Entry 7KUX (electron microscopy, 2.80 A resolution); this record covers chains B and D of the 17 polymer chains in the assembly.

Chain B:
Protein: Photosystem I P700 chlorophyll a apoprotein A2
Source organism: Physcomitrium patens
Notes: EC 1.97.1.12
UniProt: Q8MFA2 (PSAB_PHYPA); residue numbers follow UniProt; this construct covers 3-734
Amino-acid sequence (732 residues; each row starts with the number of its first residue):
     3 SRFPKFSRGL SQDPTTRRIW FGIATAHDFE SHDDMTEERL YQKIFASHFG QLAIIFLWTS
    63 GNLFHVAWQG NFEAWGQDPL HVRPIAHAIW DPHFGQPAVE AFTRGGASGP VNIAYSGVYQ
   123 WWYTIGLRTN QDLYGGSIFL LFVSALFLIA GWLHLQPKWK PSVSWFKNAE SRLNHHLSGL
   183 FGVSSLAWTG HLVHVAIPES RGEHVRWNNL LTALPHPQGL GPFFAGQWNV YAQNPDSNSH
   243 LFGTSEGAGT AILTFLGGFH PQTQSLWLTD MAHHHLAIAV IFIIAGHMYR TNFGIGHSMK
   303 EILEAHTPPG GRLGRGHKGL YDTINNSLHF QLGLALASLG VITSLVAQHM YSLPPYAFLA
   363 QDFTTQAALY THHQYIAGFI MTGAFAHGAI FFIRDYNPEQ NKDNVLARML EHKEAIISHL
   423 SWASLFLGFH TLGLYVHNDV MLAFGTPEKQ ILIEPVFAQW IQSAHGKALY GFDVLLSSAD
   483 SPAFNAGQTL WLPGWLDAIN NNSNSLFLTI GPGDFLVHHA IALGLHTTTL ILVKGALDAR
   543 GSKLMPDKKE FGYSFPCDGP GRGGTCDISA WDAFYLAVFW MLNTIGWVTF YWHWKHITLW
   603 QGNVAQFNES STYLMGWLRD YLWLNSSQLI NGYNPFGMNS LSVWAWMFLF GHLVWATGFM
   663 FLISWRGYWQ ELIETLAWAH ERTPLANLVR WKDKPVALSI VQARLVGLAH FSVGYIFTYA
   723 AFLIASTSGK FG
Ion coordination: 4Fe-4S cluster Fe: C559, C568 (shared with 2 residues of chain A)
Small-molecule neighbours:
  - beta-carotene (BCR), molecule 1: G52, I56, L59, L150
  - beta-carotene (BCR), molecule 2: L54, I57, F58, F149, G181, L182, V185, S186, L188
  - beta-carotene (BCR), molecule 3: F58, T61, L65, W123, W124, I127, L129, G138, F141, L142, W209, L212, L213
  - beta-carotene (BCR), molecule 4: L188, L222, F225, F226, L278, V282, I285, I286, H289, I297
  - beta-carotene (BCR), molecule 5: F225, W230, V282, I286
  - beta-carotene (BCR), molecule 6: F332, G335, L336, A339, V343, M383, A386, F387, G390, F393, F394, L408, A538
  - beta-carotene (BCR), molecule 7: F387, L408, M411, V535, L539
  - beta-carotene (BCR), molecule 8: V645, W648, M649, F652, W671, L674, I675, L678, F719
  - beta-carotene (BCR), molecule 9: T685, P686, L687, A688
  - chlorophyll a isomer (CL0): L620, L624, W625, W657
  - chlorophyll a (CLA), molecule 1: F5, K7, F8, G24, I25, A28, H29, F31, H34, K45, S49, Q53, I56
  - chlorophyll a (CLA), molecule 2: T18, I21, W22, I675, L678, A679, H682, V691, R692, W693, K694, D695, P697, V698, L700
  - chlorophyll a (CLA), molecule 3: I21, W22, I25
  - chlorophyll a (CLA), molecule 4: W22, F652, L655, V656, T659, M662, F663, L700, L707, V708, A711, H712, V715
  - chlorophyll a (CLA), molecule 5: I25, A26, T27, A28, H29, D30, E32, H331, L334, L338, F381, I382, T384, G385, A388, H389, I392, R396, Y555, S556, W573, F576, A711
  - chlorophyll a (CLA), molecule 6: H29, F31, E32, Y43, I46, S49, H50, Q53, L54, I57, F168, R174, H178, L182, F183, L330, H331, Q333, L334, A337, L338, L341
  - chlorophyll a (CLA), molecule 7: H29, Q53, I56, I57, W60, L338, L341, I378, F381, I382
  - chlorophyll a (CLA), molecule 8: F47, F51, L148, F149, I151, A152, L155, H156, K160, W161, P163, W167
  - chlorophyll a (CLA), molecule 9: F47, H50, F51, L54, W123, W167, F168, N170, S173, R174, H177, H178, G181, L182, F183, L341, I344, Y358
  - chlorophyll a (CLA), molecule 10: I56, L59, W60, S62, G63, F66, H67, W70, Q71, H89, A90, I91, W92, L143
  - chlorophyll a (CLA), molecule 11: I57, F58, W60, T61, S118, G119, V120, W123, V185, S186, A189, L341, I344, T345, V348, M352, Y358, L371, H374, H375, I378, I382
  - chlorophyll a (CLA), molecule 12: W60, G63, N64, H67, V68, A88, H89, N114, I115, A116, Y117, S118, V120, V645, W646, M649, F719
  - chlorophyll a (CLA), molecule 13: W60, N64, Y117, S118, V120, A370, L371, T373, H374, Y377, I378, F381, W646, M649, I718, F719, Y721, A722, L725, I726
  - chlorophyll a (CLA), molecule 14: H89, A90, I91, W92, D93, P94, H95, F96, F104, N114, S644, V645, W648
  - chlorophyll a (CLA), molecule 15: W123, T126, I127, L182, F183, S186, S187, W190, L194, L270, M273, H276, H277, I280, I344, L347, V348, H351, M352, P357, Y358
  - chlorophyll a (CLA), molecule 16: I127, G128, L129, D134, G137, G138, F141, S186, A189, W190, G192, H193, H196, V197, V207, R208, W209, L212
  - chlorophyll a (CLA), molecule 17: W167, N170, S173, H177, T293, N294, F295
  - chlorophyll a (CLA), molecule 18: A171, R174, L175, H178, L179, F183, M301, L305, Y323, I326, N327, L336, A337, S340, I344
  - chlorophyll a (CLA), molecule 19: L175, L179, F183, F284, A287, M290, Y291, M301, I304, L305
  - chlorophyll a (CLA), molecule 20: N176, H177, S180, G181, V185, I285, G288, H289, M290, Y291, T293, F295, I297
  - chlorophyll a (CLA), molecule 21: L188, A189, T191, G192, V195, H196, L212, L213, T214, A215, L216, P217, H218, G221, L222, F225, Y233, I254, L255, L278
  - chlorophyll a (CLA), molecule 22: F225, W230, N231, Y233, A234, L255, F257, H275, L278, A279, V282, I283, L492
  - chlorophyll a (CLA), molecule 23: T256, F257, G259, G260, L268, D272, M273, H275, H276, A279, I280, I283, H351, L355, P357, W493, W497
  - chlorophyll a (CLA), molecule 24: I286, A287, H289, M290, I297, G298, H299
  - chlorophyll a (CLA), molecule 25: M290, H299, E303, I304, A307, H308
  - chlorophyll a (CLA), molecule 26: I304, L305, H308, L315, H319, L322, I326, F332, V407, L408, M411
  - chlorophyll a (CLA), molecule 27: A307, H308, T309, P310, P311, R314, L315, H319
  - chlorophyll a (CLA), molecule 28: R314, L315, V407, R410, M411, E413, H414, A417, I418, H421
  - chlorophyll a (CLA), molecule 29: L336, A339, S340, V343, I344, L347, Q350, H351, Y353, S354, L355, L508, F509
  - chlorophyll a (CLA), molecule 30: V343, S346, L347, Q350, Q376, M383, F387, L527, T530, T531, L534, M583, T586, I587
  - chlorophyll a (CLA), molecule 31: Q350, Y353, Y372, Q376, F459, A460, I463, Q464, H467, F509, L510, I512, H520, I523, L527, V590, Y593, W594, K597, H598
  - chlorophyll a (CLA), molecule 32: Y377, T433, L434, Y437, V519, A522, L525, N585, G588, W589, F592, L616, W619, L620, L624, S628, I632, F650, H654, W657, F713, Y717, T720, Y721, F724
  - chlorophyll a (CLA), molecule 33: A417, H421, W424
  - chlorophyll a (CLA), molecule 34: I418, H421, L422, W424, A425, I523, A524, L527, H528, T531
  - chlorophyll a (CLA), molecule 35: S420, S423, W424, L427, F431
  - chlorophyll a (CLA), molecule 36: S423, S426, L427, G430, F431, L434, L525, T529, L532, I533, L578, F581, W582
  - chlorophyll a (CLA), molecule 37: W424, L427, F428, F431, H432
  - chlorophyll a (CLA), molecule 38: W424, F428, L429, I455, E456, P457, V458, F459, A460, Q461, I512, D516, F517, H520, H521, A524, H528
  - chlorophyll a (CLA), molecule 39: F431, G435, L436, V438, H439, V442, M443, F446, K451, I453
  - chlorophyll a (CLA), molecule 40: L434, V438, D441, L525, F581, W582, N585, W589, L616, L620, L624, W657, F713, Y717
  - chlorophyll a (CLA), molecule 41: V458, F459, W462, F474
  - chlorophyll a (CLA), molecule 42: W462, I463, A466, H467, L477, L478, A485, W493, L494, W497, F509
  - chlorophyll a (CLA), molecule 43: L477, P484, A485, A488, G489, L492, W493
  - chlorophyll a (CLA), molecule 44: W648, L651, F652, H654, L655, W657, A658, F661
  - chlorophyll a (CLA), molecule 45: L655, A658, T659, F661, M662, I665, S666, Y670, W671, L674
  - chlorophyll a (CLA), molecule 46: L678, A681, H682, T685, A688, V691
  - chlorophyll a (CLA), molecule 47: W680, A681, R684, T685, P686
  - chlorophyll a (CLA), molecule 48: P686, L687, A688
  - phylloquinone (PQN): W22, I25, M662, F663, S666, W667, R668, W671, I675, A699, L700, A705
  - 4Fe-4S cluster (SF4): C559, G561, P562, C568, W667, I702, R706
Curated features (UniProtKB/Swiss-Prot):
  - binding site ([4Fe-4S] cluster): C559, C568
  - binding site (chlorophyll a): H654, M662, Y670
  - binding site (phylloquinone): W671

Chain D:
Protein: PsaD
Source organism: Physcomitrium patens
UniProt: A9REG3 (A9REG3_PHYPA); residues 70-211 here correspond to UniProt positions 69-210 (UniProt number = residue number - 1)
Amino-acid sequence (142 residues; row label = number of the first residue in the row):
    70 FTPPTLNADT PAPIFGGSTG GLLRKAQVEE FYVITWESPK EQIFEMPTGG AAIMRSGPNL
   130 LKLARKEQCL ALGARLRTKF KIQYQFYRVF PNGEVQYLHP KDGVYPEKVN AGRTAVGVNN
   190 RSIGQNANPA ELKFAHKQAY DL

Chain B / chain D interface:
Contacting residue pairs - 29 pairs, chain B then chain D:
  E32(B) - F203(D)
  M37(B) - F203(D)
  E39(B) - F203(D)
  L42(B) - F203(D)  hydrophobic
  I395(B) - P198(D)
  R396(B) - A199(D)
  R396(B) - K202(D)  hydrogen bond (backbone-side chain)
  D397(B) - A199(D)
  D397(B) - K202(D)  salt bridge
  Y398(B) - A199(D)
  N399(B) - N197(D)
  N399(B) - A199(D)
  P400(B) - N197(D)
  R542(B) - N197(D)  hydrogen bond
  D549(B) - I192(D)
  K551(B) - N197(D)
  K551(B) - P198(D)
  E552(B) - I192(D)
  E552(B) - N195(D)  hydrogen bond
  E552(B) - A208(D)
  E552(B) - Y209(D)
  W680(B) - T88(D)  hydrogen bond (side chain-backbone)
  W680(B) - L92(D)
  E683(B) - L92(D)
  E683(B) - R93(D)
  R684(B) - L91(D)  hydrogen bond (side chain-backbone)
  R684(B) - L92(D)
  R692(B) - R93(D)
  K696(B) - E98(D)  salt bridge
Also at the interface, not in a pair above, chain D (17 interface residues in all): A196, E200, Q207

Overview:
19 residues of chain B and 17 residues of chain D are in contact; the contacts include 5 hydrogen bonds and 2
salt bridges. Among the polar pairs are D397(B)-K202(D), K696(B)-E98(D) and R396(B)-K202(D).
Here chain B is Photosystem I P700 chlorophyll a apoprotein A2 and chain D is PsaD, both from Physcomitrium
patens. Entry 7KUX (The Structure of the moss PSI-LHCI reveals the evolution of the LHCI antenna) was
determined by electron microscopy, deposited together with 7KSQ and 7KU5.
